PDB entry 1Y1W | X-ray diffraction, 4.00 A resolution | chains A and E of the 15 polymer chains in the assembly

== Chain A ==
Molecule: DNA-directed RNA polymerase II largest subunit
Source organism: Saccharomyces cerevisiae
Notes: EC 2.7.7.6
UniProtKB: P04050 (RPB1_YEAST); numbering as in UniProt (aligned over 1-1733)
Amino-acid sequence (1733 residues; each row starts with the number of its first residue):
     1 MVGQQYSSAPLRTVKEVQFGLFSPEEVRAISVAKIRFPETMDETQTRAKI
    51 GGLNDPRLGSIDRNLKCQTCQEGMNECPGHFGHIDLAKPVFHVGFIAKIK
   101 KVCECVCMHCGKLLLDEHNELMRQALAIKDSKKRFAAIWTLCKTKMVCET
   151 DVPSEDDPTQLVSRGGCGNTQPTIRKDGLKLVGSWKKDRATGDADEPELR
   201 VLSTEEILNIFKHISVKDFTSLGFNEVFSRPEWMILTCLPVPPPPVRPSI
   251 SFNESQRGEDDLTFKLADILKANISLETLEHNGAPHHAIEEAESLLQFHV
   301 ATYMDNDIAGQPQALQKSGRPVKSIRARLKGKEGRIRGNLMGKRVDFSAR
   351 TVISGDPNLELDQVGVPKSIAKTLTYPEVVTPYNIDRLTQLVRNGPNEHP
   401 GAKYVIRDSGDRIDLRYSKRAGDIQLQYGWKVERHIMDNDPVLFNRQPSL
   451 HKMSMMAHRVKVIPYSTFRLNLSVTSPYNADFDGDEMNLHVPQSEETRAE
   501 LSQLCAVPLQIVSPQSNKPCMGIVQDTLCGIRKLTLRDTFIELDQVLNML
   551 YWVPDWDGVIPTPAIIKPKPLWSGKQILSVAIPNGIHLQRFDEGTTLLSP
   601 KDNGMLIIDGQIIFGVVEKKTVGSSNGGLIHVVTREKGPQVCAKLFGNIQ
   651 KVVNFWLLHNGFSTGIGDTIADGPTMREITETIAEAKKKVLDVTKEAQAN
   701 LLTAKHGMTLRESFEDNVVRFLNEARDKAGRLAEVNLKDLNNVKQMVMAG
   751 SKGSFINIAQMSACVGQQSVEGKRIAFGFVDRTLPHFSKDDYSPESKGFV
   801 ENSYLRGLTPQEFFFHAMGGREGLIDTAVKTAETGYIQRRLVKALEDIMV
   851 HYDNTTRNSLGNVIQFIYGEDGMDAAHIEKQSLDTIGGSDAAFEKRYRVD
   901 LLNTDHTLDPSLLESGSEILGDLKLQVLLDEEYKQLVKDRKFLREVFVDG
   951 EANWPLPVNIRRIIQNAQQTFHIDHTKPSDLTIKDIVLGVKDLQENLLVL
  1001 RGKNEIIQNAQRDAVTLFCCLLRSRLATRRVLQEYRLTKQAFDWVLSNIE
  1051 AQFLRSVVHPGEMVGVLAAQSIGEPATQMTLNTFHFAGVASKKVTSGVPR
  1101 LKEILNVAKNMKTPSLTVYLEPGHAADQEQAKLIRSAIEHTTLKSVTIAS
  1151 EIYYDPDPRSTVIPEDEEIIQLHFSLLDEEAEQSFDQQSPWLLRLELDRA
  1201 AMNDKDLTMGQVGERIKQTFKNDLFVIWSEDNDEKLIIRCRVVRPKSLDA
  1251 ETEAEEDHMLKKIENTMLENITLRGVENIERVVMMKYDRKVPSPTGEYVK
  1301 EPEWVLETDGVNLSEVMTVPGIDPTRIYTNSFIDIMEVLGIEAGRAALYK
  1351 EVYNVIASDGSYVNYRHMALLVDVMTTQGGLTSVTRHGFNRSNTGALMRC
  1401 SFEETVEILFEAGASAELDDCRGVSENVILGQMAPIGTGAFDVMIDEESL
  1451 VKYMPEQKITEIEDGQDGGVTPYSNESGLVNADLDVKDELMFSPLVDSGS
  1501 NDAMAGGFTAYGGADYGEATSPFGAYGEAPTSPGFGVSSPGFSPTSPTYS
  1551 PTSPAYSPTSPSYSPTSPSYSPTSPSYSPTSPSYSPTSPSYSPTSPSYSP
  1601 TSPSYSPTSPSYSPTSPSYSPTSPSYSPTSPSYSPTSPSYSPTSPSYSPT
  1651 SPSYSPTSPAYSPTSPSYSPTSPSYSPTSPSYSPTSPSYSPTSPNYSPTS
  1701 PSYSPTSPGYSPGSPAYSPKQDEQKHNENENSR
Disordered / not traced: 1, 187-194, 1082-1091, 1177-1186, 1244-1253, 1456-1733
Metal / ion sites: Zn2+ site 1: Cys67, Cys70, Cys77, His80; Zn2+ site 2: Cys110, Cys167; Mg2+: Asp481 (shared with 1 residue of chain P)
Curated features (UniProtKB/Swiss-Prot):
  - region: Pro248 to Asp260 (Lid loop), Asn306 to Lys323 (Rudder loop), Pro810 to Glu822 (Bridging helix)
  - binding site (Zn(2+)): Cys67, Cys70, Cys77, His80, Cys107, Cys110, Cys148, Cys167
  - binding site (Mg(2+)): Asp481, Asp483, Asp485
  - modified residue: Thr1471 (Phosphothreonine)
  - cross-link (Glycyl lysine isopeptide (Lys-Gly)): Lys695 (interchain with G-Cter in ubiquitin), Lys1246 (interchain with G-Cter in ubiquitin), Lys1350 (interchain with G-Cter in ubiquitin)
  - natural variant: Ser1653 to Pro1659 (deletion: In strain: A364A)
  - mutagenesis: Lys1246 (K1246R: Impairs ubiquitination during transcription stress)
From the paper describing this entry:
  - binding site for the 19-nt DNA strand: Lys330, Arg337
  - binding site for the 10-nt RNA strand: Phe252
  - specificity-determining residues: Asn479 (proposed by the authors, not directly observed)

== Chain E ==
Molecule: DNA-directed RNA polymerases I, II, and III 27 kDa polypeptide
Source organism: Saccharomyces cerevisiae
Notes: EC 2.7.7.6
UniProtKB: P20434 (RPB5_YEAST); numbering as in UniProt (aligned over 1-215)
Amino-acid sequence (215 residues; numbered 1 to 215; the number before each row is that of its first residue):
     1 MDQENERNISRLWRAFRTVKEMVKDRGYFITQEEVELPLEDFKAKYCDSM
    51 GRPQRKMMSFQANPTEESISKFPDMGSLWVEFCDEPSVGVKTMKTFVIHI
   101 QEKNFQTGIFVYQNNITPSAMKLVPSIPPATIETFNEAALVVNITHHELV
   151 PKHIRLSSDEKRELLKRYRLKESQLPRIQRADPVALYLGLKRGEVVKIIR
   201 KSETSGRYASYRICM
Disordered / not traced: 1

== Chain A / chain E interface ==
Contacting residue pairs (80):
  Arg857(A) with Tyr168(E), hydrogen bond (side chain-backbone); Leu170(E)
  Leu860(A) with Gln174(E), hydrogen bond (backbone-side chain)
  Gly861(A) with Gln174(E)
  Asn862(A) with Ser173(E); Gln174(E)
  Val863(A) with Leu170(E), hydrophobic; Gln174(E), hydrogen bond (backbone-backbone); Pro176(E)
  Gln865(A) with Tyr208(E)
  Phe866(A) with Tyr168(E), hydrophobic; Leu175(E), hydrophobic; Tyr208(E), hydrogen bond (backbone-side chain); Ala209(E); Ser210(E); Tyr211(E)
  Ile867(A) with Tyr208(E), hydrophobic
  Gly869(A) with Thr204(E), hydrogen bond (backbone-side chain)
  Glu870(A) with Arg200(E), salt bridge; Ser202(E), hydrogen bond; Thr204(E); Ser205(E), hydrogen bond (backbone-side chain); Tyr208(E)
  Asp871(A) with Thr204(E), hydrogen bond
  Phe942(A) with Gly206(E); Arg207(E)
  Glu945(A) with Lys201(E), salt bridge
  Val946(A) with Lys201(E)
  Phe947(A) with Glu203(E)
  Leu956(A) with Thr204(E)
  Asn1004(A) with Arg167(E)
  Ile1006(A) with Glu163(E); Leu164(E); Arg167(E)
  Ile1007(A) with Tyr168(E), hydrophobic
  Asp1013(A) with Ser205(E); Arg207(E), salt bridge
  Ala1014(A) with Ser205(E)
  Leu1017(A) with Ser202(E); Glu203(E); Thr204(E); Ser205(E); Gly206(E)
  Met1317(A) with Val142(E)
  Thr1318(A) with Arg11(E); Arg14(E), hydrogen bond (backbone-side chain); Ala138(E)
  Pro1324(A) with Val142(E), hydrophobic; His147(E), hydrogen bond (backbone-side chain)
  Thr1325(A) with His146(E), hydrogen bond (side chain-backbone); His147(E), hydrogen bond (backbone-side chain); Glu148(E), hydrogen bond (backbone-backbone)
  Arg1326(A) with His147(E); Glu148(E)
  Ile1327(A) with His147(E), hydrogen bond (backbone-side chain)
  Glu1337(A) with Pro183(E)
  Val1338(A) with Pro183(E)
  Leu1339(A) with His147(E); Val150(E); Val184(E)
  Gly1340(A) with Asp182(E); Pro183(E)
  Ile1341(A) with Arg177(E); Asp182(E), hydrogen bond (backbone-side chain)
  Glu1342(A) with Pro151(E); His153(E); Ile198(E); Arg200(E), salt bridge; Arg212(E), salt bridge
  Ala1343(A) with Leu149(E); Val150(E), hydrophobic
  Arg1345(A) with Arg200(E)
  Tyr1349(A) with Glu203(E)
  Tyr1365(A) with Glu203(E)
  Arg1366(A) with Thr204(E)
  Thr1376(A) with Arg212(E)
  Thr1377(A) with Arg177(E); Arg212(E)
  Gln1378(A) with Arg177(E)
  Gly1379(A) with Gln179(E)
Interface residues without a listed pair, chain A (54 interface residues in all): Trp954, Pro955, Ala1010, Ser1314, Val1319, Tyr1328, Ile1335, Met1336, Ala1346, Ala1347, Asp1373
Interface residues without a listed pair, chain E (43 interface residues in all): Val141, Ile144, Glu160, Ile178

== Summary ==
54 residues of chain A face 43 of chain E across their interface, with 15 hydrogen bonds and 5 salt bridges.
Polar contacts include Glu870(A)-Arg200(E), Glu945(A)-Lys201(E) and Asp1013(A)-Arg207(E). The paper reports a
binding site for the 19-nt DNA strand at Lys330(A) and Arg337(A); a binding site for the 10-nt RNA strand at
Phe252(A).
Chain A is DNA-directed RNA polymerase II largest subunit and chain E is DNA-directed RNA polymerases I, II,
and III 27 kDa polypeptide, both from Saccharomyces cerevisiae; the structure, Complete RNA Polymerase II
elongation complex, was determined by X-ray diffraction (same publication as 1Y77, 1Y1V and 1Y1Y).
